Entry 5DKJ (X-ray diffraction, 2.80 A resolution); this record covers chains B and C of the 28 polymer chains in the assembly.

[Chain B]
Protein: Proteasome subunit alpha type-3
Source organism: Saccharomyces cerevisiae (strain ATCC 204508 / S288c)
Notes: EC 3.4.25.1
Reference sequence: P23638 (PSA3_YEAST); residues 0-257 here correspond to UniProt positions 1-258 (UniProt number = residue number + 1)
Amino-acid sequence (258 residues; numbered 0 to 257; the number before each row is that of its first residue; numbering starts at 0):
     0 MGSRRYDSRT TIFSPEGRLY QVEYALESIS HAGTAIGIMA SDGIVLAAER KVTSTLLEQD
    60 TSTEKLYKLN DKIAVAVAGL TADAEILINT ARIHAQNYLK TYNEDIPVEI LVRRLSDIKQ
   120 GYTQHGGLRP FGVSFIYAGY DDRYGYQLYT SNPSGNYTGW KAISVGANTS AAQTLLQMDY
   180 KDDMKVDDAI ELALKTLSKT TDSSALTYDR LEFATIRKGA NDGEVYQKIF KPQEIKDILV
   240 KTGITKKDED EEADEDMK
Not modelled in the structure: 0, 245-257
Swiss-Prot annotation at these positions:
  - cross-link (Glycyl lysine isopeptide (Lys-Gly)): Lys99 (interchain with G-Cter in ubiquitin), Lys198 (interchain with G-Cter in ubiquitin), Lys230 (interchain with G-Cter in ubiquitin)

[Chain C]
Protein: Proteasome subunit alpha type-4
Source organism: Saccharomyces cerevisiae (strain ATCC 204508 / S288c)
Notes: EC 3.4.25.1
Reference sequence: P40303 (PSA4_YEAST); residues -1 to 252 here correspond to UniProt positions 1-254 (UniProt number = residue number + 2)
Amino-acid sequence (254 residues; each row starts with the number of its first residue; numbers below 1 keep their minus sign (Met-1 is residue -1)):
    -1 MSGYDRALSI FSPDGHIFQV EYALEAVKRG TCAVGVKGKN CVVLGCERRS TLKLQDTRIT
    59 PSKVSKIDSH VVLSFSGLNA DSRILIEKAR VEAQSHRLTL EDPVTVEYLT RYVAGVQQRY
   119 TQSGGVRPFG VSTLIAGFDP RDDEPKLYQT EPSGIYSSWS AQTIGRNSKT VREFLEKNYD
   179 RKEPPATVEE CVKLTVRSLL EVVQTGAKNI EITVVKPDSD IVALSSEEIN QYVTQIEQEK
   239 QEQQEQDKKK KSNH
Not modelled in the structure: -1 to 0, 241-252
Swiss-Prot annotation at these positions:
  - modified residue: Thr58 (Phosphothreonine)

[Chain B / chain C interface]
Contacting residue pairs (73):
  Arg3(B) - Arg4(C)  hydrogen bond (backbone-side chain)
  Asp6(B) - Tyr2(C)  hydrogen bond
  Asp6(B) - Arg4(C)  salt bridge
  Arg8(B) - Arg4(C)
  Thr10(B) - Leu6(C)
  Thr10(B) - Arg125(C)
  Ile11(B) - Leu6(C)  hydrophobic
  Ile11(B) - Gln17(C)
  Phe12(B) - Gln17(C)  hydrogen bond (backbone-side chain)
  Phe12(B) - Tyr20(C)  hydrophobic
  Phe12(B) - Ala21(C)  hydrophobic
  Phe12(B) - Leu76(C)  hydrophobic
  Phe12(B) - Arg125(C)
  Phe12(B) - Pro126(C)
  Phe12(B) - Gly128(C)
  Ser13(B) - Tyr20(C)
  Pro14(B) - Tyr20(C)  hydrophobic
  Pro14(B) - Glu23(C)
  Glu15(B) - Glu23(C)
  Glu15(B) - Arg27(C)  hydrogen bond (backbone-side chain)
  Gly16(B) - Tyr20(C)
  Gly16(B) - Glu23(C)
  Gly16(B) - Ala24(C)
  Gly16(B) - Arg27(C)  hydrogen bond (backbone-side chain)
  Arg17(B) - Arg27(C)
  Leu18(B) - Arg125(C)
  Met38(B) - Asp54(C)
  Met38(B) - Arg56(C)
  Arg112(B) - Arg81(C)
  Ser115(B) - Arg81(C)  hydrogen bond (backbone-side chain)
  Asp116(B) - Arg81(C)  salt bridge
  Gln119(B) - Ala78(C)
  Gln119(B) - Asp79(C)
  Gln119(B) - Ile82(C)
  Thr122(B) - Arg125(C)  hydrogen bond (backbone-side chain)
  Gln123(B) - Tyr118(C)
  Gln123(B) - Gly123(C)
  Gln123(B) - Val124(C)
  Gln123(B) - Arg125(C)  hydrogen bond (backbone-backbone)
  Gln123(B) - Phe127(C)
  His124(B) - Gly123(C)
  His124(B) - Val124(C)
  Gly125(B) - Tyr2(C)
  Gly125(B) - Gly123(C)
  Gly126(B) - Tyr2(C)
  Tyr143(B) - Arg56(C)  hydrogen bond (backbone-side chain)
  Tyr143(B) - Ile57(C)  hydrophobic
  Tyr145(B) - Arg56(C)  hydrogen bond (backbone-side chain)
  Gln146(B) - Ile57(C)
  Leu147(B) - Ile57(C)
  Tyr148(B) - Ile57(C)
  Ser153(B) - Ala78(C)
  Gly154(B) - Ala78(C)
  Gly154(B) - Arg81(C)  hydrogen bond (backbone-side chain)
  Asn155(B) - Asn77(C)
  Asn155(B) - Ala78(C)
  Tyr156(B) - Pro59(C)  hydrophobic
  Tyr156(B) - Arg81(C)
  Gly158(B) - Gln53(C)
  Gly158(B) - Asp54(C)  hydrogen bond (backbone-backbone)
  Gly158(B) - Ile57(C)
  Gly158(B) - Thr58(C)  hydrogen bond (backbone-side chain)
  Trp159(B) - Leu50(C)  hydrophobic
  Trp159(B) - Lys51(C)
  Trp159(B) - Leu52(C)
  Trp159(B) - Gln53(C)
  Trp159(B) - Asp54(C)
  Lys160(B) - Leu52(C)  hydrogen bond (backbone-backbone)
  Lys160(B) - Gln53(C)
  Lys160(B) - Asp54(C)
  Ala161(B) - Leu52(C)
  Leu175(B) - Leu52(C)
  Gln176(B) - Leu52(C)
Interface residues without a listed pair, chain B (40 interface residues in all): Thr157, Gln172, Tyr179

[In short]
40 residues of chain B face 31 of chain C across their interface, with 14 hydrogen bonds and 2 salt bridges.
Polar pairs include Asp6(B)-Arg4(C), Asp116(B)-Arg81(C) and Arg3(B)-Arg4(C).
Chain B is Proteasome subunit alpha type-3 and chain C is Proteasome subunit alpha type-4, both from
Saccharomyces cerevisiae (strain ATCC 204508 / S288c); the structure, Yeast 20S proteasome in complex with
octreotide-PI, was determined by X-ray diffraction (same publication as 5DKI).
